Entry 7B0N (electron microscopy, 3.70 A resolution); this record covers chains L and M of the 42 polymer chains in the assembly.

== Chain L ==
Molecule: NADH-ubiquinone oxidoreductase chain 5
From: Yarrowia lipolytica
Notes: EC 7.1.1.2
UniProtKB: S5TF58 (S5TF58_YARLL); residues 706-1360 here correspond to UniProt positions 1-655 (UniProt number = residue number - 705)
Amino-acid sequence (655 residues; numbered 706 to 1360; the number before each row is that of its first residue):
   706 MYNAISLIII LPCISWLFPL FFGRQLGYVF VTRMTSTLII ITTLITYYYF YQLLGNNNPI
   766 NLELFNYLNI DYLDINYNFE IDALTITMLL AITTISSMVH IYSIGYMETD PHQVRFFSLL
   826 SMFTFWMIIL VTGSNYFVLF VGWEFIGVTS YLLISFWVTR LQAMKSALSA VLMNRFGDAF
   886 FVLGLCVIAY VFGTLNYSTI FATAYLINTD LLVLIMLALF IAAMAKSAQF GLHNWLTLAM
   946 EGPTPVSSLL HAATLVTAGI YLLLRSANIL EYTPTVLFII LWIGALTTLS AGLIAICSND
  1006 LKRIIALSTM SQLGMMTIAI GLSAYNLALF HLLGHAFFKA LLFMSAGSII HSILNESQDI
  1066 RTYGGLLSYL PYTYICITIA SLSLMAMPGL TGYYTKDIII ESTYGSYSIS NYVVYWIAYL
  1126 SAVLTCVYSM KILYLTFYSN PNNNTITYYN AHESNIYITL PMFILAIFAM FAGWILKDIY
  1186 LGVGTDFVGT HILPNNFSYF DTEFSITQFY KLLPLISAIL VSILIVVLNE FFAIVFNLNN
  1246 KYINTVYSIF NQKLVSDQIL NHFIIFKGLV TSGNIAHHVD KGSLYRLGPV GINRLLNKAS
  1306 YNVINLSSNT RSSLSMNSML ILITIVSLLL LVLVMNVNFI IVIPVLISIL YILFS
Modified positions: Met706 (N-formylmethionine; FME)
Ligand contacts:
  - 1,2-Distearoyl-sn-glycerophosphoethanolamine (3PE), molecule 1: Gln867, Lys870, Ser871, Leu873, Ser874, Leu877, Met878, Phe881, Phe885, Ile926, Gly936, Leu937, Leu943, Leu1265, Asn1266, Ile1269, Ile1270, Lys1272, Gly1273, Leu1274, Thr1276
  - 1,2-Distearoyl-sn-glycerophosphoethanolamine (3PE), molecule 2: Arg1291, Leu1292, Gly1296, Ile1297, Arg1299, Leu1300, Lys1303, Ala1304, Ile1348, Ile1352, Leu1355, Tyr1356, Phe1359, Ser1360
  - 1,2-Distearoyl-sn-glycerophosphoethanolamine (3PE), molecule 3: Arg1291, Leu1292, Arg1299, Leu1300
  - 1,2-Distearoyl-sn-glycerophosphoethanolamine (3PE), molecule 4: Asn1307, Asn1310, Leu1311, Leu1325, Ile1328, Thr1329, Ser1332, Leu1333, Leu1335, Leu1336, Val1339, Val1350, Leu1351, Ile1354, Leu1355, Ile1357, Leu1358
  - 1,2-Distearoyl-sn-glycerophosphoethanolamine (3PE), molecule 5: Ile1330, Leu1333, Leu1334, Leu1335, Val1337, Leu1338, Met1340
  - diundecyl phosphatidyl choline (PLC), molecule 1: Trp721, Leu725, His817, Arg820, Met827, Phe850, Leu857
  - diundecyl phosphatidyl choline (PLC), molecule 2: Ile1001, Cys1002, Val1132, Lys1136, Leu1140, Asn1234, Phe1241, Asn1242, Ile1248, Tyr1252, Phe1255
  - diundecyl phosphatidyl choline (PLC), molecule 3: Gly1293, Pro1294, Ile1297, Asn1298, Leu1301

== Chain M ==
Molecule: NADH-ubiquinone oxidoreductase chain 4
From: Yarrowia lipolytica
Notes: EC 7.1.1.2
UniProtKB: S5TMP9 (S5TMP9_YARLL); residues 503-988 here correspond to UniProt positions 1-486 (UniProt number = residue number - 502)
Amino-acid sequence (486 residues; each row starts with the number of its first residue):
   503 MFLTSILLSS LYLFNRILAW QGNVKHFYLF ASNLLLLFIV VLYINFNTFS NSFQFNFELF
   563 NSLNPFGLSN SDISNGLLFG IDGLSLTFIL LTVLLIPLTL LGNWYNINFN SNLYYTLVLA
   623 IGLVILLNFW ALDYISFYIL FEATLPLLFI LIHIYGSSDS ERASFYVLMF TLSGSLFMLL
   683 SIVVISIVLN TTNFINHNLF VLSLDLQTII WLGLFIAIMV KTPLFPIHVW LPVVHSESPL
   743 AGSMILAGLI LKLALYAILR LLLPLLCEAQ ILYTPMIYII SLLTIILTSL ATLRQIDLKV
   803 IIAYSSISHM GIAILGVCSN TSLGIYGSIV LGVAHGFVSP ALFLIVGGIL YDRYHIRIVN
   863 YYKGLTTYMP QLATYIIILS FANIGTPLTG NFTGEFLSLQ GGFIRNPIIG GISCISVLLA
   923 AIYQLKLTNK LTGGISSIYM HRTNDVTIRE KFIMNILIIS TLIIGICPQI MYNLLYWTVN
   983 NYIYII
Modified positions: Met503 (N-formylmethionine; FME)
Ligand contacts:
  - 1,2-Distearoyl-sn-glycerophosphoethanolamine (3PE), molecule 1: Leu513, Phe516, Asn517, Leu520
  - 1,2-Distearoyl-sn-glycerophosphoethanolamine (3PE), molecule 2: Asn612, Leu615, Thr618, Leu619, Pro648, Leu649, Ile652
  - 1,2-Distearoyl-sn-glycerophosphoethanolamine (3PE), molecule 3: Leu792, Ile917, Leu920, Leu921, Ile924, Lys928
  - diundecyl phosphatidyl choline (PLC), molecule 1: Glu663, Phe667, Tyr668, Met671, Phe672, Ser675
  - diundecyl phosphatidyl choline (PLC), molecule 2: Thr868, Thr869, Pro872, Ala875, Thr876, Ile879, Ile880, Leu964

== Interface between chain L and chain M ==
Residue-residue contacts (76):
  Phe770(L) - Ile968(M)
  Asn771(L) - Cys969(M)
  Asn771(L) - Gln971(M)
  Tyr772(L) - Thr895(M)  hydrogen bond
  Tyr772(L) - Gly967(M)
  Tyr772(L) - Ile968(M)
  Tyr772(L) - Pro970(M)
  Tyr772(L) - Gln971(M)
  Leu773(L) - Tyr828(M)  hydrophobic
  Leu773(L) - Leu899(M)  hydrophobic
  Leu773(L) - Gln971(M)
  Asn774(L) - Gln971(M)  hydrogen bond (backbone-side chain)
  Asn774(L) - Tyr974(M)
  Ile775(L) - Tyr828(M)  hydrophobic
  Ile775(L) - Tyr974(M)  hydrogen bond (backbone-side chain)
  Asp776(L) - Ser824(M)
  Asp776(L) - Leu825(M)
  Tyr777(L) - Leu825(M)
  Tyr777(L) - Ile906(M)
  Leu778(L) - Leu825(M)  hydrophobic
  Leu778(L) - Gln902(M)
  Tyr782(L) - Leu890(M)
  Tyr782(L) - Gly967(M)
  Tyr782(L) - Ile968(M)  hydrogen bond (side chain-backbone)
  Phe842(L) - Phe894(M)  hydrophobic
  Phe845(L) - Phe894(M)  hydrophobic
  Glu849(L) - Pro889(M)
  Phe850(L) - Thr888(M)
  Phe850(L) - Pro889(M)
  Val853(L) - Phe883(M)  hydrophobic
  Tyr856(L) - Asn931(M)  hydrogen bond
  Val863(L) - Thr934(M)
  Val863(L) - Gly935(M)
  Val863(L) - Gly936(M)  hydrogen bond (backbone-backbone)
  Thr864(L) - Gly936(M)
  Met869(L) - Asn931(M)  hydrogen bond (backbone-side chain)
  Met869(L) - Gly935(M)
  Lys870(L) - Asn931(M)
  Leu873(L) - Leu927(M)
  Leu873(L) - Lys928(M)
  Val876(L) - Leu927(M)  hydrophobic
  Leu877(L) - Leu920(M)
  Leu877(L) - Ala923(M)
  Leu877(L) - Ile924(M)  hydrophobic
  Arg880(L) - Ile886(M)  hydrogen bond (side chain-backbone)
  Arg880(L) - Val919(M)  hydrogen bond (side chain-backbone)
  Arg880(L) - Leu920(M)
  Arg880(L) - Ala923(M)
  Phe881(L) - Leu920(M)
  Ala884(L) - Cys916(M)
  Ala884(L) - Val919(M)  hydrophobic
  Leu888(L) - Phe905(M)  hydrophobic
  Leu890(L) - Phe898(M)  hydrophobic
  Cys891(L) - Phe898(M)  hydrophobic
  Cys891(L) - Leu901(M)
  Cys891(L) - Gln902(M)
  Val892(L) - Phe905(M)  hydrophobic
  Tyr895(L) - Ile906(M)  hydrophobic
  Leu1274(L) - Arg796(M)  hydrogen bond (backbone-side chain)
  Leu1274(L) - Lys928(M)
  Ser1277(L) - Leu792(M)  hydrogen bond (side chain-backbone)
  Ser1277(L) - Leu795(M)
  Gly1278(L) - Arg796(M)
  Ile1280(L) - Leu789(M)
  Ala1281(L) - Ala793(M)
  Ala1281(L) - Gln797(M)
  Asp1285(L) - His730(M)  salt bridge
  Asp1285(L) - Val731(M)
  Asp1285(L) - Tyr806(M)  hydrogen bond
  Leu1289(L) - Pro728(M)
  Leu1289(L) - His730(M)
  Tyr1290(L) - Arg664(M)
  Tyr1290(L) - Tyr668(M)
  Tyr1290(L) - Val731(M)
  Tyr1290(L) - Val735(M)
  Pro1294(L) - Tyr668(M)
Interface residues without a listed pair, chain L (51 interface residues in all): Trp831, Val846, Leu857, Asp883, Val887, Ala894, Leu900, Leu919, Val1275, His1282, Val1284
Interface residues without a listed pair, chain M (54 interface residues in all): Phe672, Phe727, Thr868, Ile879, Gly887, Gly913, Thr930, Ile937

== In short ==
51 residues of chain L face 54 of chain M across their interface; the contacts include 12 hydrogen bonds and 1
salt bridge. Polar pairs include Asp1285(L)-His730(M), Tyr772(L)-Thr895(M) and Asn774(L)-Gln971(M).
Chain L is NADH-ubiquinone oxidoreductase chain 5 and chain M is NADH-ubiquinone oxidoreductase chain 4, both
from Yarrowia lipolytica; the structure, A 3.7-angstrom structure of Yarrowia lipolytica complex I with an
R121M mutation in NUCM, was determined by electron microscopy.
